5AIJ - chain A; structure by X-ray diffraction, 1.95 A resolution.

[Chain A]
Name: Alkyl sulfatase
Organism: Pseudomonas aeruginosa
UniProtKB: V9UAA9 (V9UAA9_PSEAI); residue numbers follow UniProt; this construct covers 1-658
Amino-acid sequence (658 residues; row label = number of the first residue in the row):
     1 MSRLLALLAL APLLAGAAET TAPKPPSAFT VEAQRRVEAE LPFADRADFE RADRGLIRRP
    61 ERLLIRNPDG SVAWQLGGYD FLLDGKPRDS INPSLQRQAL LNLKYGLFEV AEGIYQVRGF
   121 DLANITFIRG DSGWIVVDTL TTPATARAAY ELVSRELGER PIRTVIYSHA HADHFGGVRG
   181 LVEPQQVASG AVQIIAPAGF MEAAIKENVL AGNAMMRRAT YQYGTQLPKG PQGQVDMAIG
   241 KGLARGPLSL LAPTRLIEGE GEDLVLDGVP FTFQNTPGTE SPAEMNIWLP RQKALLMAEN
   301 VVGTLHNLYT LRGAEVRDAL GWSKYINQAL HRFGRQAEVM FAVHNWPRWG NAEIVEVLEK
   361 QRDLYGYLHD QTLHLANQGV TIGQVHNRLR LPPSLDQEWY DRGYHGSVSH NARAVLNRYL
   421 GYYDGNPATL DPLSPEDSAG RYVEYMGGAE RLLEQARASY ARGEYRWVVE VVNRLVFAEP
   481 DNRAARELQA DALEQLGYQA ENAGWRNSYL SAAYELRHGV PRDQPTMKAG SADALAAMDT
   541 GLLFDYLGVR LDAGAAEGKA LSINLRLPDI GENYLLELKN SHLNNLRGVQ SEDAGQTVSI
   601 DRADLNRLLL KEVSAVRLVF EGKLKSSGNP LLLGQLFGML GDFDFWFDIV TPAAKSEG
Unresolved in the structure: 1-19, 525-529, 656-658
Ion coordination: Zn2+ site 1: His169, His171, Glu280, Glu299; Zn2+ site 2: Asp173, His174, Glu299, His344

[In short]
The Zn2+ site 1 is built by His169, His171, Glu280 and Glu299. The Zn2+ site 2 is built by Asp173, His174,
Glu299 and His344.
Chain A is Alkyl sulfatase (Pseudomonas aeruginosa); the structure, P. aeruginosa SdsA hexagonal polymorph,
was determined by X-ray diffraction together with 5A23 and 5AJL from the same study.
